PDB entry 4CMY | X-ray diffraction, 2.59 A resolution | chains Q and V of the 24 polymer chains in the assembly

== Chain Q ==
Protein: Ferritin
From: Chlorobaculum tepidum
Reference sequence: Q8KBP5 (Q8KBP5_CHLTE); numbering as in UniProt (aligned over 1-203)
Amino-acid sequence (203 residues; each row starts with the number of its first residue):
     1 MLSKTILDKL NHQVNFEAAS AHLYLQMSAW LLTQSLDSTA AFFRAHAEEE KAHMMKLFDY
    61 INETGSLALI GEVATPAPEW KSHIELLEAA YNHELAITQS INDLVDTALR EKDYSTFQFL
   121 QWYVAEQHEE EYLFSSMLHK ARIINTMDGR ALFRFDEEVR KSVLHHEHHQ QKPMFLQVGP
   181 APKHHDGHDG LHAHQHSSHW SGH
Not modelled in the structure: 164-203
Bound ions: Fe ion site 1: Glu17, Glu50, His53; Fe ion site 2: Glu50, Glu94, Glu130

== Chain V ==
Protein: Ferritin
From: Chlorobaculum tepidum
Reference sequence: Q8KBP5 (Q8KBP5_CHLTE); residues 1-203 here = UniProt positions 1-203
Amino-acid sequence (203 residues; each row starts with the number of its first residue):
     1 MLSKTILDKL NHQVNFEAAS AHLYLQMSAW LLTQSLDSTA AFFRAHAEEE KAHMMKLFDY
    61 INETGSLALI GEVATPAPEW KSHIELLEAA YNHELAITQS INDLVDTALR EKDYSTFQFL
   121 QWYVAEQHEE EYLFSSMLHK ARIIDTMDGR ALFRFDEEVR KSVLHHEHHQ QKPMFLQVGP
   181 APKHHDGHDG LHAHQHSSHW SGH
Not modelled in the structure: 164-203
Construct notes: conflict Asp145 (Asn in Q8KBP5)
Bound ions: Fe ion site 1: Glu17, Glu50, His53; Fe ion site 2: Glu50, Glu94, Glu130

== Chain Q / chain V interface ==
Pairs across the interface (15; chain Q residue first):
  Asn102(Q) - Tyr114(V)
  Val105(Q) - Tyr114(V)  hydrophobic
  Asp106(Q) - Lys112(V)  salt bridge
  Asp106(Q) - Tyr114(V)  hydrogen bond
  Phe117(Q) - Phe117(V)  hydrophobic
  Gln121(Q) - Gln118(V)
  Val124(Q) - Tyr114(V)
  Val124(Q) - Ser115(V)
  Val124(Q) - Gln118(V)
  Ala125(Q) - Gln118(V)
  His128(Q) - Tyr60(V)
  His128(Q) - Glu63(V)  salt bridge
  His128(Q) - Thr64(V)
  Glu131(Q) - Met1(V)
  Tyr132(Q) - Glu63(V)
Also at the interface, not in a pair above, chain Q (12 interface residues in all): Leu109, Glu129
Also at the interface, not in a pair above, chain V (10 interface residues in all): Leu109

== In short ==
12 residues of chain Q face 10 of chain V across their interface; the contacts include 1 hydrogen bond and 2
salt bridges. Among the polar pairs are Asp106(Q)-Lys112(V), His128(Q)-Glu63(V) and Asp106(Q)-Tyr114(V). The
Fe ion site 1 is built by Glu17(Q), Glu50(Q) and His53(Q).
Here chain Q is Ferritin and chain V is Ferritin, both from Chlorobaculum tepidum. Entry 4CMY (Chlorobium
tepidum Ferritin) was determined by X-ray diffraction.
